PDB entry 5N22 | X-ray diffraction, 1.99 A resolution | chains A and E

Chain A:
Protein: XEco2
Source organism: Xenopus laevis
Reference sequence: A8QZK6 (A8QZK6_XENLA); residue numbers follow UniProt; this construct covers 523-702
Amino-acid sequence (183 residues; row label = number of the first residue in the row):
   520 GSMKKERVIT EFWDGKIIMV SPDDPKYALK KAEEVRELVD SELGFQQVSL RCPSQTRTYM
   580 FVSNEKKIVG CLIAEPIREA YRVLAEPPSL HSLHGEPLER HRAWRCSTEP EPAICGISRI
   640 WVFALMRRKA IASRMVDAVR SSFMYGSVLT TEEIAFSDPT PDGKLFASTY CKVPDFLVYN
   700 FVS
Not modelled in the structure: 520, 567-571, 612-620
Construct notes: expression tag (520-522)
Ligand contacts: 8HB ((2S)-2-[2-[3-[[(2R)-4-[[[(2R,3S,4R,5R)-5-(6-aminopurin-9-yl)-4-oxidanyl-3-phosphonooxy-oxolan-2-yl]methoxy-oxidanyl-phosphoryl]oxy-oxidanyl-phosphoryl]oxy-3,3-dimethyl-2-oxidanyl-butanoyl]amino]propanoylamino]ethylsulfanyl]propanoic acid): Glu561, Leu562, Ile636, Ser637, Arg638, Ile639, Trp640, Val641, Arg646, Arg647, Lys648, Ala649, Ile650, Ala651, Ser652, Ser676, Asp677, Pro678, Thr679, Asp681, Gly682, Leu684, Phe685, Thr688
From the paper describing this entry:
  - catalytic residues: Glu594 (proposed by the authors, not directly observed)
  - conformationally variable residues (loop rearrangement): Trp623, Phe700
  - disease-associated variants - W640G: abolished catalytic activity

Chain E:
Protein: Gly-ala-lys-lyx-asp-gln-tyr-phe-leu
Amino-acid sequence (13 residues; numbered 99 to 111; the number before each row is that of its first residue):
    99 RRVIGAKKDQ YFL
Not modelled in the structure: 99-102
Covalently attached groups: compound 8HB linked to Lys106

Chain A / chain E interface:
Residue-residue contacts - 32 pairs, chain A then chain E:
  Glu561(A) with Lys105(E)
  Leu562(A) with Ala104(E); Lys105(E), hydrogen bond (backbone-backbone)
  Gly563(A) with Ala104(E)
  Phe564(A) with Lys106(E)
  Tyr600(A) with Leu111(E), hydrophobic
  Arg621(A) with Asp107(E); Gln108(E), hydrogen bond (backbone-backbone)
  Ala622(A) with Gln108(E); Phe110(E), hydrophobic
  Trp623(A) with Asp107(E), hydrogen bond; Gln108(E), hydrogen bond (backbone-backbone); Tyr109(E); Phe110(E), hydrogen bond (backbone-backbone)
  Arg624(A) with Phe110(E); Leu111(E)
  Cys625(A) with Phe110(E), hydrogen bond (backbone-backbone); Leu111(E)
  Ser626(A) with Leu111(E)
  Ser637(A) with Lys106(E)
  Arg638(A) with Lys106(E)
  Ser676(A) with Lys106(E), hydrogen bond (backbone-side chain)
  Asp677(A) with Lys106(E), hydrogen bond (backbone-side chain); Asp107(E); Tyr109(E)
  Pro678(A) with Asp107(E), hydrogen bond (backbone-backbone); Tyr109(E), hydrogen bond (backbone-side chain)
  Thr679(A) with Lys105(E); Lys106(E)
  Pro680(A) with Lys105(E)
  Lys683(A) with Tyr109(E)
  Asn699(A) with Tyr109(E), hydrogen bond (side chain-backbone)
Also at the interface, not in a pair above, chain A (23 interface residues in all): Val602, Thr627, Val697
Also at the interface, not in a pair above, chain E (9 interface residues in all): Gly103
Interface features reported in the paper:
  - residue pairs: Leu562(A)-Lys106(E), Leu562(A)-Lys105(E) (hydrophobic contact), Phe564(A)-Lys106(E), Phe564(A)-Ala104(E) (hydrophobic contact), Val602(A)-Tyr109(E) (hydrophobic contact), Arg621(A)-Asp107(E), Trp623(A)-Asp107(E), Cys625(A)-Tyr109(E) (hydrophobic contact), Val697(A)-Tyr109(E) (hydrophobic contact)
  - interface residues, chain E: Tyr109(E)

In short:
Chain A and chain E form an interface of 23 and 9 residues respectively, with 11 hydrogen bonds. Polar
contacts include Trp623(A)-Asp107(E), Ser676(A)-Lys106(E) and Asp677(A)-Lys106(E). The paper describes
contacts between Leu562(A) and Lys106(E), Phe564(A) and Lys106(E) and Arg621(A) and Asp107(E) among others;
hydrophobic contacts between Leu562(A) and Lys105(E), Phe564(A) and Ala104(E) and Val602(A) and Tyr109(E)
among others. From the paper: the catalytic residue Glu594(A); W640G of chain A abolishes catalytic activity.
Here chain A is XEco2 (Xenopus laevis) and chain E is Gly-ala-lys-lyx-asp-gln-tyr-phe-leu. Entry 5N22
(Structure of xEco2 acetyltransferase domain bound to K106-CoA conjugate) was determined by X-ray diffraction,
deposited together with 5N1U and 5N1W.
